Entry 8OM4 (electron microscopy, 2.32 A resolution); this record covers chains O and r of the 34 polymer chains in the assembly.

Chain O:
Name: 37S ribosomal protein S28, mitochondrial
From: Saccharomyces cerevisiae
Reference sequence: P21771 (RT28_YEAST); residues 1-286 here = UniProt positions 1-286
Sequence (286 residues; numbered 1 to 286; the number before each row is that of its first residue):
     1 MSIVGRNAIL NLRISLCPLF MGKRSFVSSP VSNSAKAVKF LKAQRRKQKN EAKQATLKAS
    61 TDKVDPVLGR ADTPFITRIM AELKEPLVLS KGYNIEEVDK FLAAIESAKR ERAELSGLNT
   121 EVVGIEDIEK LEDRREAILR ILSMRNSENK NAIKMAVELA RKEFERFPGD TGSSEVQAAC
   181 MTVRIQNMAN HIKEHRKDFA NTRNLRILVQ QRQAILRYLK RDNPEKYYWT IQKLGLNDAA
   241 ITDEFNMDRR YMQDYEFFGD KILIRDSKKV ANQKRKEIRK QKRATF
Unresolved in the structure: 1-33, 119-122, 261-286

Chain r:
Molecule: 15S mitochondrial rRNA
From: Saccharomyces cerevisiae
Sequence (1647 nucleotides; each row starts with the number of its first residue; note: 2 numbers in that range are skipped by the numbering (no residue carries them; nothing is unmodelled there)):
     1 GUAAAAAAUU UAUAAGAAUA UGAUGUUGGU UCAGAUUAAG CGCUAAAUAA GGACAUGACA
    61 CAUGCGAAUC AUACGUUUAU UAUUGAUAAG AUAAUAAAUA UGUGGUGUAA ACGUGAGUAA
   121 UUUUAUUAGG AAUUAAUGAA CUAUAGAAUA AGCUAAAUAC UUAAUAUAUU AUUAUAUAAA
   181 AAUAAUUUAU AUAAUAAAAA GGAUAUAUAU AUAAUAUAUA UUUAUCUAUA GUCAAGCCAA
   241 UAAUGGUUUA GGUAGUAGGU UUAUUAAGAG UUAAACCUAG CCAACGAUCC AUAAUCGAUA
   301 AUGAAAGUUA GAACGAUCAC GUUGACUCUG AAAUAUAGUC AAUAUCUAUA AGAUACAGCA
   361 GUGAGGAAUA UUGGACAAUG AUCGAAAGAU UGAUCCAGUU ACUUAUUAGG AUGAUAUAUA
   421 AAAAUAUUUU AUUUUAUUUA UAAAUAUUAA AUAUUUAUAA UAAUAAUAAU AAUAAUAUAU
   481 AUAUAUAAAU UGAUUAAAAA UAAAAUCCAU AAAUAAUUAA AAUAAUGAUA UUAAUUACCA
   541 UAUAUAUUUU UAUAUGGAUA UAUAUAUUAA UAAUAAUAUU AAUUUUAUUA UUAUUAAUAA
   601 UAUAUUUUAA UAGUCCUGAC UAAUAUUUGU GCCAGCAGUC GCGGUAACAC AAAGAGGGCG
   661 AGCGUUAAUC AUAAUGGUUU AAAGGAUCCG UAGAAUGAAU UAUAUAUUAU AAUUUAGAGU
   721 UAAUAAAAU
   731 UAAUUAAAGA AUUAUAAUAG UAAAGAUGAA AUAAUAAUAA UAAUUAUAAG ACUAAUAUAU
   791 GUGAAAAUAU UAAUUAAAUA UUAACUGACA UUGAGGGAUU AAAACUAGAG UAGCGAAACG
   851 GAUUCGAUAC CCGUGUAGUU CUAGUAGUAA ACUAUGAAUA CAAUUAUUUA UA
   904 UAUAUAUUAU AUAUAAAUAA UAAAUGAAAA UGAAAGUAUU CCACCUGAAG AGUACGUUAG
   964 CAAUAAUGAA ACUCAAAACA AUAGACGGUU ACAGACUUAA GCAGUGGAGC AUGUUAUUUA
  1024 AUUCGAUAAU CCACGACUAA CCUUACCAUA UUUUGAAUAU UAUAAUAAUU AUUAUAAUUA
  1084 UUAUAUUACA GGCGUUACAU UGUUGUCUUU AGUUCGUGCU GCAAAGUUUU AGAUUAAGUU
  1144 CAUAAACGAA CAAAACUCCA UAUAUAUAAU UUUAAUUAUA UAUAAUUUUA UAUUAUUUAU
  1204 UAAUAUAAAG AAAGGAAUUA AGACAAAUCA UAAUGAUCCU UAUAAUAUGG GUAAUAGACG
  1264 UGCUAUAAUA AAAUGAUAAU AAAAUUAUAU AAAAUAUAUU UAAUUAUAUU UAAUUAAUAA
  1324 UAUAAAACAU UUUAAUUUUU AAUAUAUUUU UUUAUUAUAU AUUAAUAUGA AUUAUAAUCU
  1384 GAAAUUCGAU UAUAUGAAAA AAGAAUUGCU AGUAAUACGU AAAUUAGUAU GUUACGGUGA
  1444 AUAUUCUAAC UGUUUCGCAC UAAUCACUCA UCACGCGUUG AAACAUAUUA UUAUCUUAUU
  1504 AUUUAUAUAA UAUUUUUUAA UAAAUAUUAA UAAUUAUUAA UUUAUAUUUA UUUAUAUCAG
  1564 AAAUAAUAUG AAUUAAUGCG AAGUUGAAAU ACAGUUACCG UAGGGGAACC UGCGGUGGGC
  1624 UUAUAAAUAU CUUAAAUAUU CUUACA
Unresolved in the structure: 1-11, 168-193, 210-215, 423-475, 546-547, 561-602, 764-768, 909-911, 1075-1078, 1529-1536
Bound ions: K+ site 1: U19, G28, G29; K+ site 2: U19, C640, G641, A979; K+ site 3: G22, U985; Mg2+ site 1 near A33 (its only coordinating residue here); K+ site 4: G40, G664, U665; K+ site 5: C54, A55; Mg2+ site 2: A55, U56, G115; K+ site 6: U72, A73, G384, A385; Mg2+ site 3 near A110 (its only coordinating residue here); K+ site 7: G113, U114, C359; K+ site 8: G115, G117, A294; Mg2+ site 4: A116, G117, A294; 55 more Mg2+ sites not listed; 28 more K+ sites not listed

How chain O and chain r interact:
Contacting residue pairs - 102 pairs, chain O then chain r:
  Ser34(O) - U1497(r)  hydrogen bond to the phosphate
  Ala35(O) - U1558(r)  phosphate contact
  Ala35(O) - A1559(r)  phosphate contact
  Lys36(O) - A1496(r)  sugar contact
  Lys36(O) - U1497(r)  phosphate contact
  Lys36(O) - A1559(r)  phosphate contact
  Lys36(O) - U1560(r)  salt bridge to the phosphate
  Ala37(O) - A1496(r)  sugar contact
  Phe40(O) - A1496(r)  base contact
  Leu41(O) - A1496(r)  base contact
  Lys42(O) - A275(r)  salt bridge to the phosphate
  Lys42(O) - C276(r)  salt bridge to the phosphate
  Ala43(O) - A254(r)  sugar contact
  Ala43(O) - G255(r)  phosphate contact
  Arg46(O) - G255(r)  hydrogen bond to the base
  Arg46(O) - U256(r)  hydrogen bond to the base
  Arg46(O) - A257(r)  base contact
  Arg46(O) - G258(r)  base contact
  Arg46(O) - C277(r)  base contact
  Arg46(O) - U278(r)  hydrogen bond to the base
  Arg46(O) - A279(r)  base contact
  Lys47(O) - A254(r)  sugar contact
  Lys49(O) - U278(r)  salt bridge to the phosphate
  Asn50(O) - A254(r)  hydrogen bond to the base
  Asn50(O) - A279(r)  hydrogen bond to the sugar
  Asn50(O) - G280(r)  base contact
  Lys53(O) - A279(r)  salt bridge to the phosphate
  Gln54(O) - A279(r)  hydrogen bond to the sugar
  Gln54(O) - G280(r)  phosphate contact
  Leu57(O) - A279(r)  sugar contact
  Leu57(O) - G280(r)  phosphate contact
  Glu148(O) - U805(r)  phosphate contact
  Asn149(O) - U805(r)  hydrogen bond to the phosphate
  Asn149(O) - A806(r)  hydrogen bond to the phosphate
  Lys154(O) - A722(r)  sugar contact
  Lys154(O) - A723(r)  salt bridge to the phosphate
  Val157(O) - U721(r)  phosphate contact
  Val157(O) - A722(r)  phosphate contact
  Arg161(O) - U721(r)  sugar contact
  Arg166(O) - U816(r)  phosphate contact
  Arg166(O) - G817(r)  salt bridge to the phosphate
  Phe167(O) - C815(r)  phosphate contact
  Phe167(O) - U816(r)  phosphate contact
  Gly169(O) - A814(r)  sugar contact
  Gly169(O) - C815(r)  sugar contact
  Asp170(O) - C815(r)  hydrogen bond to the sugar
  Asp170(O) - U816(r)  sugar contact
  Thr171(O) - U720(r)  hydrogen bond to the base
  Thr171(O) - U721(r)  sugar contact
  Thr171(O) - A814(r)  base contact
  Thr171(O) - C815(r)  hydrogen bond to the sugar
  Gly172(O) - G719(r)  base contact
  Gly172(O) - U720(r)  base contact
  Gly172(O) - C815(r)  hydrogen bond to the sugar
  Gly172(O) - U816(r)  sugar contact
  Ser173(O) - U816(r)  hydrogen bond to the sugar
  Gln177(O) - G719(r)  hydrogen bond to the sugar
  Gln177(O) - U720(r)  sugar contact
  Cys180(O) - U721(r)  sugar contact
  Met181(O) - U720(r)  sugar contact
  Arg184(O) - U721(r)  salt bridge to the phosphate
  Asn187(O) - A806(r)  hydrogen bond to the phosphate
  Met188(O) - A806(r)  phosphate contact
  Met188(O) - A807(r)  phosphate contact
  His191(O) - U805(r)  hydrogen bond to the sugar
  His191(O) - A806(r)  sugar contact
  His195(O) - A733(r)  hydrogen bond to the sugar
  His195(O) - U734(r)  sugar contact
  Lys197(O) - A733(r)  sugar contact
  Lys197(O) - A873(r)  salt bridge to the phosphate
  Lys197(O) - G874(r)  salt bridge to the phosphate
  Asp198(O) - A732(r)  hydrogen bond to the sugar
  Asp198(O) - A733(r)  sugar contact
  Phe199(O) - A732(r)  sugar contact
  Phe199(O) - U829(r)  phosphate contact
  Phe199(O) - U830(r)  phosphate contact
  Ala200(O) - A732(r)  sugar contact
  Asn201(O) - A732(r)  hydrogen bond to the base
  Asn201(O) - A806(r)  hydrogen bond to the sugar
  Asn201(O) - A807(r)  sugar contact
  Arg203(O) - C688(r)  hydrogen bond to the sugar
  Arg203(O) - A794(r)  salt bridge to the phosphate
  Asn204(O) - A807(r)  hydrogen bond to the sugar
  Arg206(O) - A828(r)  sugar contact
  Ile207(O) - C689(r)  sugar contact
  Gln210(O) - C689(r)  hydrogen bond to the sugar
  Gln210(O) - G690(r)  sugar contact
  Gln211(O) - G719(r)  hydrogen bond to the phosphate
  Gln211(O) - U720(r)  hydrogen bond to the phosphate
  Ala214(O) - C819(r)  sugar contact
  Arg217(O) - U691(r)  salt bridge to the phosphate
  Tyr218(O) - G817(r)  sugar contact
  Tyr218(O) - A818(r)  hydrogen bond to the phosphate
  Tyr218(O) - C819(r)  sugar contact
  Arg221(O) - C819(r)  salt bridge to the phosphate
  Glu244(O) - U691(r)  sugar contact
  Glu244(O) - G825(r)  hydrogen bond to the base
  Asn246(O) - G826(r)  base contact
  Asn246(O) - G827(r)  hydrogen bond to the sugar
  Asp248(O) - G827(r)  phosphate contact
  Asp248(O) - A828(r)  phosphate contact
  Arg249(O) - A828(r)  salt bridge to the phosphate
Also at the interface, not in a pair above, chain O (62 interface residues in all): Lys39, Gln44, Glu51, Lys150, Ile153, Ser174, Ile215, Asp222
Also at the interface, not in a pair above, chain r (48 interface residues in all): A274, A820

Overview:
62 residues of chain O and 48 residues of chain r are in contact, with 29 hydrogen bonds and 14 salt bridges.
Polar contacts include Arg46(O)-G255(r), Arg46(O)-U256(r) and Arg46(O)-U278(r). U19(r), G28(r) and G29(r)
coordinate K+ site 1.
Chain O is 37S ribosomal protein S28, mitochondrial and chain r is 15S mitochondrial rRNA, both from
Saccharomyces cerevisiae; the structure, Small subunit of yeast mitochondrial ribosome, was determined by
electron microscopy, deposited together with 8OM2 and 8OM3.
